9CGC - chains 2 and e of the 39 polymer chains in the assembly; structure by electron microscopy, 3.61 A resolution.

[Chain 2]
Protein: Proteasome subunit beta type-2
From: Saccharomyces cerevisiae
Notes: EC 3.4.25.1
UniProtKB: P25043 (PSB2_YEAST); residues 1-261 here = UniProt positions 1-261
Amino-acid sequence (261 residues; row label = number of the first residue in the row):
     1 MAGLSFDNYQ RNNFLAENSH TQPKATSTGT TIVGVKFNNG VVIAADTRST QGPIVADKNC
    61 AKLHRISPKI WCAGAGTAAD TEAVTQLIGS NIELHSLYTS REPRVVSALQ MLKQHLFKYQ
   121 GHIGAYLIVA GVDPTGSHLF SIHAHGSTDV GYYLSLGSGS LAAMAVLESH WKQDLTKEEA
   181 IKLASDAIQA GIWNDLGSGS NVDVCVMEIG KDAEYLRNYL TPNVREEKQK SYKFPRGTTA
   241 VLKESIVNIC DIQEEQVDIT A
Unresolved in the structure: 1-29, 252-261
UniProt features mapped onto this chain:
  - active site: Thr30 (Nucleophile)

[Chain e]
Protein: Proteasome subunit beta type-6
From: Saccharomyces cerevisiae
UniProtKB: P23724 (PSB6_YEAST); residues 1-241 here = UniProt positions 1-241
Amino-acid sequence (241 residues; row label = number of the first residue in the row):
     1 MATIASEYSS EASNTPIEHQ FNPYGDNGGT ILGIAGEDFA VLAGDTRNIT DYSINSRYEP
    61 KVFDCGDNIV MSANGFAADG DALVKRFKNS VKWYHFDHND KKLSINSAAR NIQHLLYGKR
   121 FFPYYVHTII AGLDEDGKGA VYSFDPVGSY EREQCRAGGA AASLIMPFLD NQVNFKNQYE
   181 PGTNGKVKKP LKYLSVEEVI KLVRDSFTSA TERHIQVGDG LEILIVTKDG VRKEFYELKR
   241 D
Unresolved in the structure: 1-19

[Interface between chain 2 and chain e]
Residue-residue contacts (57; chain 2 residue first):
  Thr30(2) with Tyr52(e), hydrogen bond (backbone-side chain)
  Arg48(2) with Glu212(e); Ile215(e)
  Gly52(2) with Ile215(e)
  Pro53(2) with His214(e), hydrogen bond (backbone-side chain); Ile215(e)
  Ile54(2) with Arg213(e)
  Val55(2) with Arg213(e), hydrogen bond (backbone-backbone); Ile215(e), hydrophobic
  Ala56(2) with Arg213(e), hydrogen bond (backbone-side chain)
  Asp57(2) with Arg213(e)
  Lys58(2) with Glu212(e), hydrogen bond (side chain-backbone)
  Ser158(2) with Tyr52(e), hydrogen bond
  Gly159(2) with Tyr52(e)
  Ile192(2) with Asp241(e)
  Trp193(2) with Ile54(e); Arg240(e); Asp241(e)
  Asn194(2) with Ser53(e); Ile54(e)
  Asp195(2) with Ser53(e)
  Leu196(2) with Arg47(e); Ile49(e), hydrophobic; Tyr52(e); Ile54(e), hydrophobic; Ile215(e)
  Gly197(2) with Tyr52(e), hydrogen bond (backbone-side chain)
  Ser198(2) with Tyr52(e)
  Pro222(2) with Asp241(e)
  Asn223(2) with Glu212(e); Lys239(e); Asp241(e)
  Val224(2) with Lys239(e), hydrogen bond (backbone-side chain)
  Arg225(2) with Thr208(e), hydrogen bond; Ser209(e)
  Glu226(2) with Thr208(e); Lys239(e)
  Lys228(2) with Asp205(e)
  Gln229(2) with Lys201(e); Arg204(e); Asp205(e), hydrogen bond
  Lys230(2) with Glu198(e), hydrogen bond (side chain-backbone); Lys201(e); Leu202(e); Asp205(e)
  Tyr232(2) with Phe168(e); Gln172(e); Leu202(e); Asp205(e), hydrogen bond
  Phe234(2) with Asn171(e); Gln172(e); Gln178(e)
  Pro235(2) with Pro181(e), hydrophobic
  Arg236(2) with Pro181(e)
  Gly237(2) with Pro181(e)
  Thr238(2) with Tyr179(e), hydrogen bond (backbone-backbone)
  Ala240(2) with Gly185(e)
Also at the interface, not in a pair above, chain 2 (37 interface residues in all): Thr50, Gly199, Ser200, Thr239
Also at the interface, not in a pair above, chain e (32 interface residues in all): Asp51, Asn177, Glu180, Gly182, Asn184, Gln216

[Summary]
37 residues of chain 2 and 32 residues of chain e are in contact; the contacts include 13 hydrogen bonds.
Polar pairs include Thr30(2)-Tyr52(e), Pro53(2)-His214(e) and Ala56(2)-Arg213(e). Curated annotation (UniProt)
lists active-site residue Thr30(2) on chain 2.
Here chain 2 is Proteasome subunit beta type-2 and chain e is Proteasome subunit beta type-6, both from
Saccharomyces cerevisiae. Entry 9CGC (Yeast 26S proteasome non-substrate-engaged (S1 state)) was determined by
electron microscopy.
